PDB entry 4PUQ | X-ray diffraction, 1.60 A resolution | chains A and D of the 4 polymer chains in the assembly

Chain A:
Protein: Tyrosyl-DNA phosphodiesterase 2
Source organism: Mus musculus
Notes: EC 3.1.4.-
UniProtKB: Q9JJX7 (TYDP2_MOUSE); residue numbers follow UniProt; this construct covers 118-370
Amino-acid sequence (256 residues; each row starts with the number of its first residue):
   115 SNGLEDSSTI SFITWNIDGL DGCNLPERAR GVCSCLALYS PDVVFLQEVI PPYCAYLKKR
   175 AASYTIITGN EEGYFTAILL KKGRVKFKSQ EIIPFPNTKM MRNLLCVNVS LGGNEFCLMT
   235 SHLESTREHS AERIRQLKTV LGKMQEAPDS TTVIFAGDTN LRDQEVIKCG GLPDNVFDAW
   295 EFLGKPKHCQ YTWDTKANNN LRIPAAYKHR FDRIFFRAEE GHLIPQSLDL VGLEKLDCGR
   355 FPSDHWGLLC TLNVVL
Construct notes: expression tag (115-117)
Metal / ion sites: Mg2+: Glu162 (shared with C1(D) of chain D)
Swiss-Prot annotation at these positions:
  - region (Interaction with 5' end of substrate DNA): Asn130 to Leu134, His236 to Arg241, Asn274 to Arg276, Leu315 to Tyr321
  - active site: Asp272 (Proton donor/acceptor)
  - binding site (Mg(2+)): Asp132, Glu162
  - site (Interaction with 5' end of substrate DNA): Tyr188, Trp307, Phe325, His359
From the paper describing this entry:
  - binding site for DNA/RNA hybrid (chain D): Ser239, Thr240, Asp272, Asn274, Arg276, Leu315, Phe325

Chain D:
Molecule: DNA/RNA hybrid
Sequence (9 nucleotides; numbered 1 to 9; the number before each row is that of its first residue):
     1 CCGAATTCG
Metal / ion sites: Mg2+: C1 (shared with Glu162(A) of chain A)

Chain A / chain D interface:
Contacting residue pairs - 22 pairs, chain A then chain D:
  Asn130(A) - C1(D)  hydrogen bond to the phosphate
  Glu162(A) - C1(D)  phosphate contact
  His236(A) - C1(D)  salt bridge to the phosphate
  Ser239(A) - C1(D)  hydrogen bond to the phosphate
  Thr240(A) - C1(D)  sugar contact
  Thr240(A) - DC2(D)  phosphate contact
  Arg241(A) - DG3(D)  salt bridge to the phosphate
  Arg241(A) - DA4(D)  salt bridge to the phosphate
  Asp272(A) - C1(D)  phosphate contact
  Asn274(A) - C1(D)  hydrogen bond to the phosphate
  Arg276(A) - DC2(D)  salt bridge to the phosphate
  Trp307(A) - C1(D)  sugar contact
  Trp307(A) - DC2(D)  sugar contact
  Leu315(A) - C1(D)  base contact
  Ile317(A) - C1(D)  base contact
  Ile317(A) - DC2(D)  base contact
  Tyr321(A) - DC2(D)  base contact
  Tyr321(A) - DG3(D)  hydrogen bond to the sugar
  His323(A) - DG3(D)  salt bridge to the phosphate
  Phe325(A) - C1(D)  sugar contact
  Phe325(A) - DC2(D)  phosphate contact
  His359(A) - C1(D)  salt bridge to the phosphate
Interface residues without a listed pair, chain A (19 interface residues in all): Arg216, Ala319, Asp358

Overview:
The interface between chain A and chain D involves 19 residues on one side and 4 on the other; the contacts
include 4 hydrogen bonds and 6 salt bridges. Polar pairs include Tyr321(A)-DG3(D), Asn130(A)-C1(D) and
Ser239(A)-C1(D). The paper reports a binding site for DNA/RNA hybrid (chain D) at Ser239(A), Thr240(A) and
Asp272(A) among others.
Chain A is Tyrosyl-DNA phosphodiesterase 2 (Mus musculus) and chain D is DNA/RNA hybrid; the structure, Mus
Musculus Tdp2 reaction product complex with 5'-phosphorylated RNA/DNA, glycerol, and Mg2+, was determined by
X-ray diffraction.
